6PEP - chains 4 and 5 of the 69 polymer chains in the assembly; structure by electron microscopy, 3.80 A resolution.

== Chain 4 ==
Molecule: Surface presentation of antigens protein SpaP
Source organism: Salmonella typhimurium (strain LT2 / SGSC1412 / ATCC 700720)
UniProt: P40700 (SPAP_SALTY); residues 1-224 here = UniProt positions 1-224
Sequence (224 residues; numbered 1 to 224; the number before each row is that of its first residue):
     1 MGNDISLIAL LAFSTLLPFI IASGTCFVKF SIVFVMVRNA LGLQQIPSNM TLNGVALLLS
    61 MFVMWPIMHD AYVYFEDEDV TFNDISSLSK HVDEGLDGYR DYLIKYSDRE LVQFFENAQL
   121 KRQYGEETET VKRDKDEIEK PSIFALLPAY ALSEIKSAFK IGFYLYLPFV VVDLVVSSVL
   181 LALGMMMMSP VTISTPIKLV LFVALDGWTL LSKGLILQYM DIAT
Disordered / not traced: 1-2, 224

== Chain 5 ==
Molecule: Surface presentation of antigens protein SpaR
Source organism: Salmonella typhimurium (strain LT2 / SGSC1412 / ATCC 700720)
UniProt: P40701 (SPAR_SALTY); residue numbers follow UniProt; this construct covers 1-263
Sequence (263 residues; each row starts with the number of its first residue):
     1 MFYALYFEIH HLVASAALGF ARVAPIFFFL PFLNSGVLSG APRNAIIILV ALGVWPHALN
    61 EAPPFLSVAM IPLVLQEAAV GVMLGCLLSW PFWVMHALGC IIDNQRGATL SSSIDPANGI
   121 DTSEMANFLN MFAAVVYLQN GGLVTMVDVL NKSYQLCDPM NECTPSLPPL LTFINQVAQN
   181 ALVLASPVVL VLLLSEVFLG LLSRFAPQMN AFAISLTVKS GIAVLIMLLY FSPVLPDNVL
   241 RLSFQATGLS SWFYERGATH VLE
Disordered / not traced: 1, 114-122, 258-263
Disulfides: Cys157-Cys163

== How chain 4 and chain 5 interact ==
Contacting residue pairs (50):
  Ala22(4) - Pro42(5)
  Ile32(4) - Val37(5)
  Ile32(4) - Leu38(5)  hydrophobic
  Val35(4) - Gly36(5)
  Met36(4) - Val37(5)  hydrophobic
  Asn39(4) - Gly36(5)  hydrogen bond (side chain-backbone)
  Leu111(4) - Leu143(5)
  Leu111(4) - Val144(5)
  Phe114(4) - Val147(5)  hydrophobic
  Phe114(4) - Asp148(5)
  Phe114(4) - Asn151(5)
  Phe115(4) - Gly53(5)
  Phe115(4) - Val54(5)  hydrophobic
  Ala118(4) - Asn151(5)
  Arg122(4) - Leu52(5)  hydrogen bond (side chain-backbone)
  Arg122(4) - Gly53(5)  hydrogen bond (side chain-backbone)
  Arg122(4) - Val54(5)
  Arg122(4) - Trp55(5)  hydrogen bond (side chain-backbone)
  Arg122(4) - Pro56(5)
  Arg122(4) - His57(5)
  Arg122(4) - Ala58(5)
  Arg122(4) - Leu59(5)
  Leu147(4) - Leu49(5)  hydrophobic
  Pro148(4) - Leu49(5)  hydrophobic
  Ala151(4) - Ile46(5)  hydrophobic
  Leu152(4) - Val50(5)  hydrophobic
  Leu152(4) - Leu143(5)
  Leu152(4) - Val147(5)  hydrophobic
  Ile155(4) - Phe32(5)
  Ile155(4) - Leu33(5)  hydrophobic
  Lys156(4) - Leu138(5)
  Phe159(4) - Phe32(5)  hydrophobic
  Phe159(4) - Met131(5)  hydrophobic
  Phe159(4) - Ala134(5)  hydrophobic
  Phe163(4) - Met131(5)  hydrophobic
  Phe163(4) - Val135(5)  hydrophobic
  Tyr166(4) - Asn127(5)  hydrogen bond
  Tyr166(4) - Met131(5)  hydrophobic
  Leu167(4) - Phe128(5)  hydrophobic
  Leu174(4) - Met125(5)  hydrophobic
  Ser177(4) - Arg106(5)  hydrogen bond
  Ser177(4) - Ala108(5)
  Ser178(4) - Ser220(5)  hydrogen bond
  Leu181(4) - Arg106(5)
  Leu181(4) - Ala108(5)
  Leu181(4) - Leu216(5)
  Leu181(4) - Thr217(5)
  Ala182(4) - Thr217(5)
  Met186(4) - Leu110(5)  hydrophobic
  Met187(4) - Ser111(5)
Also at the interface, not in a pair above, chain 4 (33 interface residues in all): Phe19, Ser23, Phe27, Lys160, Val170, Asp173
Also at the interface, not in a pair above, chain 5 (43 interface residues in all): Pro31, Ala41, Ala45, Gly107, Glu124, Phe132, Met146

== Summary ==
Chain 4 and chain 5 form an interface of 33 and 43 residues respectively, with 7 hydrogen bonds. Among the
polar pairs are Asn39(4)-Gly36(5), Arg122(4)-Leu52(5) and Arg122(4)-Gly53(5).
Chain 4 is Surface presentation of antigens protein SpaP and chain 5 is Surface presentation of antigens
protein SpaR, both from Salmonella typhimurium (strain LT2 / SGSC1412 / ATCC 700720); the structure, Focussed
refinement of InvGN0N1:SpaPQR:PrgIJ from the Salmonella SPI-1 injectisome needle complex, was determined by
electron microscopy together with 6PEE, 6PEM, 6Q14, 6Q15 and 6Q16 from the same study.
